Entry 8QMT (X-ray diffraction, 1.80 A resolution); this record covers chains A and B.

Chain A (and B):
Protein: Succinate semialdehyde dehydrogenase [NAD(P)+] Sad
Source organism: Escherichia coli K-12
Notes: EC 1.2.1.16; chain B of this document is another copy of the same molecule, construct and numbering; everything in this record applies to it too
UniProt: P76149 (SAD_ECOLI); residues 1-462 here = UniProt positions 1-462
Sequence (462 residues; each row starts with the number of its first residue):
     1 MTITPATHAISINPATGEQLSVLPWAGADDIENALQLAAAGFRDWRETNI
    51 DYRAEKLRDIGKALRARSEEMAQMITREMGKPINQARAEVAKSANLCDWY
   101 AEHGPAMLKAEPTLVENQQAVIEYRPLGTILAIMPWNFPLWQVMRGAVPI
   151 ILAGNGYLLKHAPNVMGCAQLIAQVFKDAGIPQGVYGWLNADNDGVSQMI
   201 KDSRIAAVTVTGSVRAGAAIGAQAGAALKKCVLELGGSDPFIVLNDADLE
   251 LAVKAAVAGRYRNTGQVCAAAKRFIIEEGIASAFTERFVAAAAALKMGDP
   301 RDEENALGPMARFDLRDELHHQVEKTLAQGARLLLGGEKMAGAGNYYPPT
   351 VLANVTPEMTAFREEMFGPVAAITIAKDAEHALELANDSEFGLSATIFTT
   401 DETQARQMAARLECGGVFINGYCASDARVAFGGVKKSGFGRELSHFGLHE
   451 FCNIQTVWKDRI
Unresolved in the structure: 1-2
Construct notes: engineered mutation Arg262 (Gln in P76149)
Curated features (UniProtKB/Swiss-Prot):
  - active site: Glu234 (Proton acceptor), Cys268 (Nucleophile)
  - binding site (NADP(+)): Trp136, Asn137, Lys160 to Pro163, Gly212, Ser213, Leu235, Glu365
Glycans and other covalent adducts: 4-oxobutanoic acid (SSN) linked to Cys268
Small-molecule neighbours:
  - NAD (nicotinamide-adenine-dinucleotide): Ile133, Met134, Pro135, Trp136, Asn137, Gln142, Lys160, His161, Ala162, Pro163, Asn193, Val196, Thr211, Gly212, Ser213, Ala216, Ala219, Ile220, Glu234, Leu235, Gly236, Arg312, Leu315, Glu318, Glu365, Phe367
  - 4-oxobutanoic acid (SSN): Lys92, Asn137, Phe138, Trp141, Gln142, Arg145, Glu234, Val267, Ala269, Ser425, Phe431
Reported in the primary citation:
  - specificity-determining residues: Arg262 (proposed by the authors, not directly observed)
  - mutagenesis - Q262R: decreased catalytic activity on D-erythrose
  - mutagenesis - Q262R: increased catalytic activity on GAP

Chain A / chain B interface:
Pairs across the interface (131):
  Arg46(A) - Glu413(B)  salt bridge
  Glu47(A) - Arg411(B)  salt bridge
  His103(A) - Leu114(B)
  Glu111(A) - His445(B)  salt bridge
  Thr113(A) - Arg428(B)
  Leu114(A) - Trp99(B)  hydrophobic
  Leu114(A) - His103(B)
  Leu114(A) - Arg428(B)
  Val115(A) - Arg428(B)
  Val115(A) - Val429(B)  hydrophobic
  Glu116(A) - Arg428(B)  salt bridge
  Ile122(A) - Ala430(B)
  Ile122(A) - Phe446(B)  hydrophobic
  Tyr124(A) - Phe446(B)
  Arg125(A) - Ala409(B)
  Arg125(A) - Ala410(B)
  Val214(A) - Leu228(B)  hydrophobic
  Gly217(A) - Leu228(B)
  Ala218(A) - Gly225(B)
  Ala218(A) - Ala226(B)
  Ala218(A) - Leu228(B)
  Gly221(A) - Gly225(B)
  Ala222(A) - Ala222(B)
  Ala222(A) - Gly225(B)
  Ala222(A) - Ala226(B)  hydrophobic
  Gly225(A) - Ala218(B)
  Gly225(A) - Gly221(B)
  Gly225(A) - Ala222(B)
  Ala226(A) - Ala218(B)
  Ala226(A) - Ala222(B)
  Leu228(A) - Val214(B)  hydrophobic
  Leu228(A) - Gly217(B)
  Leu228(A) - Ala218(B)
  Leu228(A) - Leu233(B)  hydrophobic
  Leu228(A) - Leu235(B)  hydrophobic
  Leu228(A) - Lys435(B)
  Leu228(A) - Lys436(B)
  Leu228(A) - Phe439(B)
  Lys229(A) - Phe439(B)
  Lys230(A) - Phe439(B)
  Leu233(A) - Leu228(B)  hydrophobic
  Leu235(A) - Leu228(B)  hydrophobic
  Arg406(A) - Val457(B)
  Arg406(A) - Lys459(B)
  Ala409(A) - Arg125(B)
  Ala409(A) - Gln455(B)  hydrogen bond (backbone-side chain)
  Ala410(A) - Arg46(B)
  Ala410(A) - Arg125(B)
  Arg411(A) - Glu47(B)  salt bridge
  Leu412(A) - Gln455(B)  hydrogen bond (backbone-side chain)
  Cys414(A) - Asn453(B)  hydrogen bond (backbone-side chain)
  Cys414(A) - Gln455(B)  hydrogen bond (backbone-side chain)
  Gly415(A) - Asn453(B)
  Gly415(A) - Ile454(B)
  Gly415(A) - Gln455(B)
  Gly415(A) - Thr456(B)  hydrogen bond (backbone-backbone)
  Gly416(A) - Thr456(B)
  Val417(A) - Gln455(B)
  Val417(A) - Thr456(B)  hydrogen bond (backbone-backbone)
  Val417(A) - Val457(B)
  Val417(A) - Trp458(B)  hydrogen bond (backbone-backbone)
  Phe418(A) - Trp458(B)
  Phe418(A) - Arg461(B)
  Ile419(A) - Trp458(B)  hydrogen bond (backbone-backbone)
  Ile419(A) - Lys459(B)
  Ile419(A) - Asp460(B)  hydrogen bond (backbone-backbone)
  Asn420(A) - Asp460(B)
  Asn420(A) - Ile462(B)
  Gly421(A) - Arg461(B)
  Gly421(A) - Ile462(B)
  Tyr422(A) - Arg461(B)  hydrogen bond (backbone-backbone)
  Ala424(A) - Arg461(B)
  Asp426(A) - Trp458(B)
  Arg428(A) - Thr113(B)
  Arg428(A) - Val115(B)
  Arg428(A) - Glu116(B)  salt bridge
  Val429(A) - Val115(B)  hydrophobic
  Val429(A) - Ala120(B)  hydrophobic
  Val429(A) - Thr456(B)
  Val429(A) - Trp458(B)  hydrophobic
  Ala430(A) - Ile122(B)
  Ala430(A) - Ile454(B)  hydrophobic
  Ala430(A) - Thr456(B)  hydrogen bond (backbone-side chain)
  Val434(A) - Leu127(B)  hydrophobic
  Val434(A) - Asn453(B)
  Lys436(A) - Leu228(B)
  Phe439(A) - Leu228(B)
  Phe439(A) - Lys229(B)
  Phe439(A) - Lys230(B)
  Arg441(A) - Asn453(B)  hydrogen bond
  Arg441(A) - Ile454(B)  hydrogen bond (side chain-backbone)
  His445(A) - Glu111(B)  salt bridge
  Phe446(A) - Ile122(B)  hydrophobic
  Phe446(A) - Tyr124(B)
  Phe446(A) - Ile454(B)  hydrophobic
  Asn453(A) - Cys414(B)  hydrogen bond (side chain-backbone)
  Asn453(A) - Gly415(B)
  Asn453(A) - Val434(B)
  Asn453(A) - Arg441(B)  hydrogen bond
  Ile454(A) - Gly415(B)
  Ile454(A) - Ala430(B)  hydrophobic
  Ile454(A) - Arg441(B)  hydrogen bond (backbone-side chain)
  Ile454(A) - Phe446(B)  hydrophobic
  Gln455(A) - Ala409(B)  hydrogen bond (side chain-backbone)
  Gln455(A) - Leu412(B)  hydrogen bond (side chain-backbone)
  Gln455(A) - Cys414(B)  hydrogen bond (side chain-backbone)
  Gln455(A) - Gly415(B)
  Gln455(A) - Val417(B)
  Thr456(A) - Gly415(B)  hydrogen bond (backbone-backbone)
  Thr456(A) - Gly416(B)
  Thr456(A) - Val417(B)  hydrogen bond (backbone-backbone)
  Thr456(A) - Val429(B)
  Thr456(A) - Ala430(B)  hydrogen bond (side chain-backbone)
  Val457(A) - Arg406(B)
  Val457(A) - Val417(B)
  Trp458(A) - Val417(B)  hydrogen bond (backbone-backbone)
  Trp458(A) - Phe418(B)
  Trp458(A) - Ile419(B)  hydrogen bond (backbone-backbone)
  Trp458(A) - Asp426(B)
  Lys459(A) - Arg406(B)
  Lys459(A) - Ile419(B)
  Asp460(A) - Ile419(B)  hydrogen bond (backbone-backbone)
  Asp460(A) - Asn420(B)
  Arg461(A) - Phe418(B)
  Arg461(A) - Gly421(B)
  Arg461(A) - Tyr422(B)  hydrogen bond (backbone-backbone)
  Arg461(A) - Ala424(B)
  Ile462(A) - Leu251(B)  hydrophobic
  Ile462(A) - Asn420(B)
  Ile462(A) - Gly421(B)
  Ile462(A) - Tyr422(B)  hydrophobic
Interface residues without a listed pair, chain A (68 interface residues in all): Trp99, Gln119, Ala120, Val121, Leu127, Leu251, Glu402, Glu413, Cys423, Lys435
Interface residues without a listed pair, chain B (67 interface residues in all): Gln119, Val121, Cys423

In short:
The interface between chain A and chain B involves 68 residues on one side and 67 on the other, with 26
hydrogen bonds and 7 salt bridges. Polar pairs include Arg46(A)-Glu413(B), Glu47(A)-Arg411(B) and
Glu111(A)-His445(B). Chain A binds NAD. The paper reports that Q262R of chain A reduces catalytic activity on
D-erythrose; the specificity determinant Arg262(A).
Chain A and chain B are both Succinate semialdehyde dehydrogenase [NAD(P)+] Sad (Escherichia coli K-12); the
structure, Succinic semialdehyde dehydrogenase from E. coli with Q262R substitution and bound NAD+, succinic
semialdehyde, was determined by X-ray diffraction, deposited together with 8QMQ, 8QMR and 8QMS.
